3HDI - chains A and D of the 4 polymer chains in the assembly; structure by X-ray diffraction, 2.70 A resolution.

Chain A:
Name: Processing protease
Organism: Bacillus halodurans C-125
Reference sequence: Q9KA85 (Q9KA85_BACHD); residues 1-413 here = UniProt positions 1-413
Sequence (421 residues; each row starts with the number of its first residue):
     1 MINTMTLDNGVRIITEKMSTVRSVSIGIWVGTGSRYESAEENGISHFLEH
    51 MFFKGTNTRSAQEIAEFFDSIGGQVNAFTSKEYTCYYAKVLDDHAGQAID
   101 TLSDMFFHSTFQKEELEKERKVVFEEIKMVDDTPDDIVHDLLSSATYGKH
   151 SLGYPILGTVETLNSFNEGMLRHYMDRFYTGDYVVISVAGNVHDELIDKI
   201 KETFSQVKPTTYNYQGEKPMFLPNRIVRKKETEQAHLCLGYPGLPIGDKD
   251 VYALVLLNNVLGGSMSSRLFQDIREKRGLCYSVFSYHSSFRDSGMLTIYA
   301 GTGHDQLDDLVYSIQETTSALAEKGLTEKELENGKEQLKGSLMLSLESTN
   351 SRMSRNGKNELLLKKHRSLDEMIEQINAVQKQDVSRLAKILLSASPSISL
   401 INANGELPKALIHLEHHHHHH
Disordered / not traced: 1, 416-421
Sequence notes: expression tag (414-421)
Metal / ion sites: Co2+: His-46, His-50, Glu-126 (shared with 1 residue of chain C)
What the authors report for this chain:
  - Co2+ coordination: His-46, His-50, Glu-126
  - catalytic residues: Glu-49 (proposed by the authors, not directly observed)
  - catalytic residues: Arg-274, Tyr-281
  - mutagenesis - Y281F (at least 2000-fold): abolished catalytic activity on substrate-V
  - mutagenesis - E49Q (200-fold), M343D (20-fold): decreased catalytic activity
  - specificity-determining residues: Phe-78 (proposed by the authors, not directly observed)
  - self-association interface (contacts with another copy of this molecule): Leu-344
  - binding site for Synthetic peptide: Arg-274, Tyr-281

Chain D:
Name: Synthetic peptide
Sequence (17 residues; row label = number of the first residue in the row):
     1 AAAAAAAAAAAAAAAAA
Metal / ion sites: Co2+: Ala-14 (shared with 3 residues of chain B)

How chain A and chain D interact:
Contacting residue pairs - 9 pairs, chain A then chain D:
  Arg-274(A) / Ala-15(D)  hydrogen bond (side chain-backbone)
  Arg-274(A) / Ala-16(D)
  Tyr-281(A) / Ala-14(D)  hydrogen bond (side chain-backbone)
  Tyr-281(A) / Ala-15(D)
  Tyr-281(A) / Ala-16(D)
  Tyr-281(A) / Ala-17(D)
  Ser-348(A) / Ala-1(D)
  Ser-348(A) / Ala-2(D)  hydrogen bond (side chain-backbone)
  Asn-350(A) / Ala-1(D)

In short:
Chain A and chain D form an interface of 4 and 6 residues respectively, with 3 hydrogen bonds. Polar contacts
include Arg-274(A)/Ala-15(D), Tyr-281(A)/Ala-14(D) and Ser-348(A)/Ala-2(D). His-46(A), His-50(A) and
Glu-126(A) form the Co2+ site. The paper reports catalytic residues Glu-49(A), Arg-274(A) and Tyr-281(A); E49Q
and M343D of chain A reduce catalytic activity.
Here chain A is Processing protease (Bacillus halodurans C-125) and chain D is Synthetic peptide. Entry 3HDI
(Crystal structure of Bacillus halodurans metallo peptidase) was determined by X-ray diffraction.
